8QXU - chains A and O of the 21 polymer chains in the assembly; structure by electron microscopy, 12.00 A resolution (very low resolution: no residue pairs are listed; an interface is given only as per-side residue counts).

Chain A:
Molecule: Chaperonin GroEL
Organism: Escherichia coli BL21(DE3)
Notes: EC 5.6.1.7
UniProt: P0A6F5 (CH60_ECOLI); residue numbers follow UniProt; this construct covers 2-548
Chain sequence (547 residues; each row starts with the number of its first residue):
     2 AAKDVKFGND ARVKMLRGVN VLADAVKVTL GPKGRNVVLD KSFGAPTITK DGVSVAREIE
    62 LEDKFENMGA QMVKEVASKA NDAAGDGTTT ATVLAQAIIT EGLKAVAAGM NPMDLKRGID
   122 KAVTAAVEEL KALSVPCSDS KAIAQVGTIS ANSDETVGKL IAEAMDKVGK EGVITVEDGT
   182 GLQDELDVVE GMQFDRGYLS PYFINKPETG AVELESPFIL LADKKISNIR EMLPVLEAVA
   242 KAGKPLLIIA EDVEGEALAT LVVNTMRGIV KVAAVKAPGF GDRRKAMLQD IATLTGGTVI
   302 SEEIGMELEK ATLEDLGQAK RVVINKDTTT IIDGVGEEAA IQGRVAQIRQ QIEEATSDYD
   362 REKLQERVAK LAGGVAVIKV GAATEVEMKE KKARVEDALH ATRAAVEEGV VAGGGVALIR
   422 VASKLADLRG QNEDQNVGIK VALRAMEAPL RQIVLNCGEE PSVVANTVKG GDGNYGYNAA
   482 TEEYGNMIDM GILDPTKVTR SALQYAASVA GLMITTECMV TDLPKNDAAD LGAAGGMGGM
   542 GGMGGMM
Not modelled in the structure: 526-548
Bound ions: K+: T30, K51, T90 (together with ATP); Mg2+: D87 (together with ATP)
Ligand contacts: ATP (adenosine-5'-triphosphate): T30, L31, G32, P33, K51, D52, G53, G86, D87, G88, T89, T90, T91, I150, S151, S154, D398, G414, G415, G416, I454, Y478, N479, A480, A481, I493, D495

Chain O:
Molecule: Co-chaperonin GroES
Organism: Escherichia coli BL21(DE3)
UniProt: P0A6F9 (CH10_ECOLI); residues 1-97 here = UniProt positions 1-97
Chain sequence (97 residues; row label = number of the first residue in the row):
     1 MNIRPLHDRV IVKRKEVETK SAGGIVLTGS AAAKSTRGEV LAVGNGRILE NGEVKPLDVK
    61 VGDIVIFNDG YGVKSEKIDN EEVLIMSESD ILAIVEA
Not modelled in the structure: 1, 97
UniProt features mapped onto this chain:
  - modified residue: K34 (N6-succinyllysine)

How chain A and chain O interact:
At this resolution (12 A) residue pairs are not listed: 14 residues of chain A and 12 of chain O lie at the interface.

Overview:
Chain A and chain O form an interface of 14 and 12 residues respectively. Chain A binds ATP. T30(A), K51(A)
and T90(A) form the K+ site.
Chain A is Chaperonin GroEL and chain O is Co-chaperonin GroES, both from Escherichia coli BL21(DE3); the
structure, In situ structure average of GroEL14-GroES7 complexes with wide GroEL7 trans ring conformation in
Escherichia coli ..., was determined by electron microscopy (same publication as 8P4M, 8P4N, 8P4O, 8P4R, 8QXS,
8QXT and 8QXV).
